PDB entry 9IOZ | electron microscopy, 3.90 A resolution | chains G and L of the 12 polymer chains in the assembly

Chain G:
Molecule: Distal tail protein pb9
Source organism: Escherichia phage T5
Reference sequence: Q6QGE8 (DIT_BPT5); numbering as in UniProt (aligned over 1-204)
Amino-acid sequence (204 residues; numbered 1 to 204; the number before each row is that of its first residue):
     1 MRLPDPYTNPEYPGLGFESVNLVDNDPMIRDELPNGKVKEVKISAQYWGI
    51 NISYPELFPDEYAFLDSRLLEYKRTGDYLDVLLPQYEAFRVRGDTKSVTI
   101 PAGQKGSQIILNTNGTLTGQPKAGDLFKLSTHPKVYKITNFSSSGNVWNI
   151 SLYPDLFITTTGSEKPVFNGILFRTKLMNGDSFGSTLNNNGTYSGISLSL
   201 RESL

Chain L:
Molecule: Baseplate hub protein pb3
Source organism: Escherichia phage T5
Reference sequence: Q6QGE9 (BPPB3_BPT5); residue numbers follow UniProt; this construct covers 1-949
Amino-acid sequence (949 residues; row label = number of the first residue in the row):
     1 MKKILDSAKNYLNTHDKLKTACLIALELPSSSGSAATYIYLTDYFRDVTY
    51 NGILYRSGKVKSISSHKQNRQLSIGSLSFTITGTAEDEVLKLVQNGVSFL
   101 DRGITIHQAIINEEGNILPVDPDTDGPLLFFRGRITGGGIKDNVNTSGIG
   151 TSVITWNCSNQFYDFDRVNGRYTDDASHRGLEVVNGTLQPSNGAKRPEYQ
   201 EDYGFFHSNKSTTILAKYQVKEERYKLQSKKKLFGLSRSYSLKKYYETVT
   251 KEVDLDFNLAAKFIPVVYGVQKIPGIPIFADTELNNPNIVYVVYAFAEGE
   301 IDGFLDFYIGDSPMICFDETDSDTRTCFGRKKIVGDTMHRLAAGTSTSQP
   351 SVHGQEYKYNDGNGDIRIWTFHGKPDQTAAQVLVDIAKKKGFYLQNQNGN
   401 GPEYWDSRYKLLDTAYAIVRFTINENRTEIPEISAEVQGKKVKVYNSDGT
   451 IKADKTSLNGIWQLMDYLTSDRYGADITLDQFPLQKVISEAKILDIIDES
   501 YQTSWQPYWRYVGWNDPLSENRQIVQLNTILDTSESVFKNVQGILESFGG
   551 AINNLSGEYRITVEKYSTNPLRINFLDTYGDLDLSDTTGRNKFNSVQASL
   601 VDPALSWKTNSITFYNSKFKEQDKGLDKKLQLSFANITNYYTARSYADRE
   651 LKKSRYSRTLSFSVPYKFIGIEPNDPIAFTYERYGWKDKFFLVDEVENTR
   701 DGKINLVLQEYGEDVFINSEQVDNSGNDIPDISNNVLPPRDFKYTPTPGG
   751 VVGAIGKNGELSWLPSLTNNVVYYSIAHSGHVNPYIVQQLENNPNERMIQ
   801 EIIGEPAGLAIFELRAVDINGRRSSPVTLSVDLNSAKNLSVVSNFRVVNT
   851 ASGDVTEFVGPDVKLAWDKIPEEEIIPEIYYTLEIYDSQDRMLRSVRIED
   901 VYTYDYLLTYNKADFALLNSGALGINRKLRFRIRAEGENGEQSVGWATI
Disordered / not traced: 747-757, 803-807, 834-949

Chain G / chain L interface:
Residue-residue contacts (32):
  Pro27(G) - Asn145(L)
  Pro27(G) - Thr146(L)
  Pro27(G) - Gly148(L)
  Met28(G) - Gly148(L)  hydrogen bond (backbone-backbone)
  Met28(G) - Ile149(L)
  Met28(G) - Gly150(L)  hydrogen bond (backbone-backbone)
  Ile29(G) - Thr84(L)
  Ile29(G) - Val144(L)  hydrophobic
  Ile29(G) - Gly150(L)
  Ile29(G) - Thr151(L)
  Ile29(G) - Ser152(L)
  Arg30(G) - Ile149(L)
  Arg30(G) - Gly150(L)  hydrogen bond (backbone-backbone)
  Asp31(G) - Lys61(L)  salt bridge
  Asp31(G) - Thr82(L)
  Asp31(G) - Thr84(L)
  Asp31(G) - Ser152(L)
  Leu33(G) - Gly58(L)
  Leu33(G) - Thr82(L)
  Pro34(G) - Asp43(L)
  Pro34(G) - Tyr44(L)
  Pro34(G) - Phe45(L)
  Pro34(G) - Lys59(L)
  Pro34(G) - Val60(L)
  Pro34(G) - Lys61(L)
  Asn35(G) - Phe45(L)
  Asn35(G) - Ser57(L)
  Asn35(G) - Gly58(L)
  Lys39(G) - Thr84(L)
  Val41(G) - Thr84(L)
  Ile43(G) - Val144(L)  hydrophobic
  Tyr47(G) - Thr146(L)  hydrogen bond (side chain-backbone)
Interface residues without a listed pair, chain G (13 interface residues in all): Asn25
Interface residues without a listed pair, chain L (21 interface residues in all): Gly83, Ala85, Ser147

Summary:
13 residues of chain G and 21 residues of chain L are in contact; the contacts include 4 hydrogen bonds and 1
salt bridge. Polar pairs include Asp31(G)-Lys61(L), Tyr47(G)-Thr146(L) and Met28(G)-Gly148(L).
Chain G is Distal tail protein pb9 and chain L is Baseplate hub protein pb3, both from Escherichia phage T5;
the structure, Structure of the bacteriophage T5 tail tip complex, was determined by electron microscopy,
deposited together with 8ZVI, 9ILP and 9IMV.
